1X80 - chains A and B; structure by X-ray diffraction, 2.00 A resolution.

[Chain A]
Molecule: 2-oxoisovalerate dehydrogenase alpha subunit
Organism: Homo sapiens
Notes: EC 1.2.4.4
Reference sequence: P12694 (ODBA_HUMAN); residues 1-400 here correspond to UniProt positions 46-445 (UniProt number = residue number + 45)
Amino-acid sequence (400 residues; each row starts with the number of its first residue):
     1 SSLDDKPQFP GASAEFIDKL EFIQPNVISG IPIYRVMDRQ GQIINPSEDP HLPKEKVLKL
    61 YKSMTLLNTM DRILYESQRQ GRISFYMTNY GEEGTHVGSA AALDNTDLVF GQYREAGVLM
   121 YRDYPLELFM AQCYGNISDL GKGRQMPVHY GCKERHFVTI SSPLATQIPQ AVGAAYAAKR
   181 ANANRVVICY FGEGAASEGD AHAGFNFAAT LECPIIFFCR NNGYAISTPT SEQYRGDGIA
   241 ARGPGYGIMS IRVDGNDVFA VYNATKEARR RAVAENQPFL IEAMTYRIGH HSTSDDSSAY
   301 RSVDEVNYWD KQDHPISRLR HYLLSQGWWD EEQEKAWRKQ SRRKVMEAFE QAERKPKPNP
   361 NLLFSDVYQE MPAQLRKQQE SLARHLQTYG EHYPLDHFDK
Disordered / not traced: 1-6, 288-312
Construct notes: modified residue (292)
Modified positions: S292 (phosphoserine; SEP)
Curated features (UniProtKB/Swiss-Prot):
  - binding site (thiamine diphosphate): Y113, R114, S162, G194, A195, R220, H291
  - binding site (K(+)): S161, P163, T166, Q167
  - binding site (Mg(2+)): E193, N222, Y224
  - modified residue: S292 (Phosphoserine), T293 (Phosphothreonine), S294 (Phosphoserine), S302 (Phosphoserine), K311 (N6-acetyllysine), K335 (N6-succinyllysine)
Bound ions: K+: Q112, S161, P163, T166, Q167; Mn2+: E193, N222, Y224 (together with thiamine diphosphate)
Residues lining bound ligands: thiamine diphosphate (TPP): Q112, Y113, R114, S162, P163, L164, G192, E193, G194, A195, E198, R220, N222, Y224, A225, I226
From the paper describing this entry:
  - conformationally variable residues (order/disorder transition): Y286, R287, S292
  - binding site for chloride ion: Y113
  - post-translational modification sites: S292, S302 (citing earlier work)
  - mutagenesis - S302A: unchanged catalytic activity on KIV

[Chain B]
Molecule: 2-oxoisovalerate dehydrogenase beta subunit
Organism: Homo sapiens
Notes: EC 1.2.4.4
Reference sequence: P21953 (ODBB_HUMAN); residues 1-342 here correspond to UniProt positions 51-392 (UniProt number = residue number + 50)
Amino-acid sequence (342 residues; numbered 1 to 342; the number before each row is that of its first residue):
     1 VAHFTFQPDP EPREYGQTQK MNLFQSVTSA LDNSLAKDPT AVIFGEDVAF GGVFRCTVGL
    61 RDKYGKDRVF NTPLCEQGIV GFGIGIAVTG ATAIAEIQFA DYIFPAFDQI VNEAAKYRYR
   121 SGDLFNCGSL TIRSPWGCVG HGALYHSQSP EAFFAHCPGI KVVIPRSPFQ AKGLLLSCIE
   181 DKNPCIFFEP KILYRAAAEE VPIEPYNIPL SQAEVIQEGS DVTLVAWGTQ VHVIREVASM
   241 AKEKLGVSCE VIDLRTIIPW DVDTICKSVI KTGRLLISHE APLTGGFASE ISSTVQEECF
   301 LNLEAPISRV CGYDTPFPHI FEPFYIPDKW KCYDALRKMI NY
Disordered / not traced: 1-13
Curated features (UniProtKB/Swiss-Prot):
  - binding site (thiamine diphosphate): Y102
  - binding site (K(+)): G128, L130, T131, C178, D181, N183
  - modified residue (N6-acetyllysine): K182, K191
Bound ions: K+: G128, L130, T131, C178, D181, N183
Residues lining bound ligands: thiamine diphosphate (TPP): E46, D47, L74, E76, Q98, Y102
From the paper describing this entry:
  - binding site for chloride ion: H146

[Interface between chain A and chain B]
Residue-residue contacts - 86 pairs, chain A then chain B:
  F110(A) - Y117(B)
  L140(A) - S121(B)
  L140(A) - G122(B)
  G141(A) - S121(B)
  K142(A) - G122(B)  hydrogen bond (side chain-backbone)
  R144(A) - Y119(B)  hydrogen bond (side chain-backbone)
  R144(A) - G122(B)
  Q145(A) - R120(B)  hydrogen bond (side chain-backbone)
  G151(A) - L124(B)
  C152(A) - F125(B)
  K153(A) - L124(B)
  K153(A) - F125(B)
  F157(A) - F125(B)
  V158(A) - Y117(B)
  V158(A) - F125(B)  hydrophobic
  T159(A) - R120(B)
  T159(A) - S121(B)
  T159(A) - F125(B)
  S161(A) - E113(B)  hydrogen bond
  S161(A) - R120(B)
  P163(A) - N112(B)
  P163(A) - E113(B)
  T166(A) - D108(B)
  T166(A) - Q109(B)  hydrogen bond (backbone-side chain)
  T166(A) - E113(B)  hydrogen bond
  P169(A) - G81(B)
  P169(A) - F82(B)
  P169(A) - Q109(B)
  Q170(A) - G81(B)  hydrogen bond (backbone-backbone)
  Q170(A) - I84(B)
  Q170(A) - G85(B)
  Q170(A) - Q109(B)  hydrogen bond
  Q170(A) - E113(B)  hydrogen bond
  Q170(A) - Y117(B)  hydrogen bond
  V172(A) - F82(B)  hydrophobic
  G173(A) - F82(B)
  G173(A) - G85(B)
  G173(A) - I86(B)
  A174(A) - G85(B)
  A174(A) - I86(B)
  A174(A) - T89(B)
  Y176(A) - D67(B)  hydrogen bond (side chain-backbone)
  Y176(A) - F70(B)
  Y176(A) - F82(B)  hydrophobic
  A177(A) - T89(B)
  R180(A) - P39(B)  hydrogen bond (side chain-backbone)
  R180(A) - T40(B)
  R180(A) - V42(B)
  R180(A) - D67(B)  salt bridge
  R180(A) - R68(B)
  G199(A) - Q77(B)
  D200(A) - Q77(B)  hydrogen bond
  D200(A) - Q109(B)  hydrogen bond
  A203(A) - C75(B)  hydrophobic
  A203(A) - G78(B)
  N206(A) - P73(B)
  F207(A) - T72(B)
  F207(A) - P73(B)
  F207(A) - C75(B)
  F207(A) - G78(B)
  F207(A) - I79(B)
  F207(A) - F82(B)  hydrophobic
  T210(A) - P73(B)
  L211(A) - F70(B)  hydrophobic
  L211(A) - N71(B)
  L211(A) - F82(B)  hydrophobic
  L363(A) - Y119(B)  hydrogen bond (backbone-side chain)
  S365(A) - Y119(B)
  D366(A) - R118(B)
  D366(A) - Y119(B)  hydrogen bond (backbone-backbone)
  D366(A) - G122(B)
  D366(A) - D123(B)
  V367(A) - Y119(B)  hydrophobic
  V367(A) - G159(B)
  Y368(A) - G159(B)  hydrogen bond (side chain-backbone)
  Y368(A) - I160(B)  hydrogen bond (side chain-backbone)
  Y368(A) - K161(B)
  Y368(A) - N183(B)
  Y368(A) - I258(B)
  Q369(A) - R118(B)
  Q369(A) - K182(B)
  Q369(A) - N183(B)  hydrogen bond (backbone-side chain)
  E370(A) - K161(B)  salt bridge
  E370(A) - N183(B)  hydrogen bond
  Q374(A) - V262(B)
  K377(A) - E298(B)  salt bridge
Other interface residues (no listed pair), chain A (41 interface residues in all): L362, P372
Other interface residues (no listed pair), chain B (44 interface residues in all): A115, C157, P158, P259

[Summary]
41 residues of chain A face 44 of chain B across their interface, with 20 hydrogen bonds and 3 salt bridges.
Polar pairs include R180(A)-D67(B), E370(A)-K161(B) and K377(A)-E298(B). From the paper: a binding site for
chloride ion at Y113(A) and H146(B); S302A of chain A leaves catalytic activity on KIV unchanged.
Here chain A is 2-oxoisovalerate dehydrogenase alpha subunit and chain B is 2-oxoisovalerate dehydrogenase
beta subunit, both from Homo sapiens. Entry 1X80 (Crystal structure of the human mitochondrial branched-chain
alpha-ketoacid dehydrogenase) was determined by X-ray diffraction, deposited together with 1U5B, 1X7W, 1X7X,
1X7Y and 1X7Z.
